Entry 5W5D (X-ray diffraction, 2.50 A resolution); this record covers chains A and E of the 6 polymer chains in the assembly.

[Chain A]
Molecule: Vesicle-associated membrane protein 2
Organism: Rattus norvegicus
UniProt: P63045 (VAMP2_RAT); residue numbers follow UniProt; this construct covers 28-66
Amino-acid sequence (40 residues; row label = number of the first residue in the row):
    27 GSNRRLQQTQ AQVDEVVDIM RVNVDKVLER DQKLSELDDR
Disordered / not traced: 27-28
Construct notes: expression tag (27)
Curated features (UniProtKB/Swiss-Prot):
  - site ((Microbial infection) Cleavage): Q58, K59, K59, L60, R66

[Chain E]
Molecule: Complexin-1
Organism: Rattus norvegicus
UniProt: P63041 (CPLX1_RAT); residue numbers follow UniProt; this construct covers 1-83
Amino-acid sequence (83 residues; row label = number of the first residue in the row):
     1 MEFVMKQALG GATKDMGKML GGDEEKDPDA AKKEEERQEA LRQAEEERKA KYAKMEAERE
    61 VMRQGIRDKY GIKKKEEREA EAQ
Disordered / not traced: 1-31, 79-83
Curated features (UniProtKB/Swiss-Prot):
  - region: R48 to Y70 (Interaction with the SNARE complex)

[Interface between chain A and chain E]
Pairs across the interface (13):
  R47(A) - Y70(E)
  R47(A) - I72(E)
  V50(A) - I66(E)  hydrophobic
  D51(A) - R67(E)  salt bridge
  D51(A) - I72(E)
  L54(A) - R63(E)
  L54(A) - I66(E)  hydrophobic
  L54(A) - R67(E)
  D57(A) - R59(E)  salt bridge
  D57(A) - R63(E)  salt bridge
  S61(A) - E56(E)
  S61(A) - R59(E)
  S61(A) - R63(E)
Interface residues without a listed pair, chain A (8 interface residues in all): E55, Q58
Interface residues without a listed pair, chain E (10 interface residues in all): K73, K74, K75

[In short]
Chain A and chain E form an interface of 8 and 10 residues respectively; the contacts include 3 salt bridges.
Polar pairs include D51(A)-R67(E), D57(A)-R59(E) and D57(A)-R63(E).
Chain A is Vesicle-associated membrane protein 2 and chain E is Complexin-1, both from Rattus norvegicus; the
structure, Crystal structure of the primed SNARE-Complexin-Synaptotagmin-1 C2B complex, was determined by
X-ray diffraction (same publication as 5W5C).
